Entry 5LYF (X-ray diffraction, 2.01 A resolution); this record covers chain A.

# Chain A
Molecule: Carboxypeptidase B
Organism: Sus scrofa
Notes: EC 3.4.17.2
Reference sequence: P09955 (CBPB1_PIG); the construct lacks a stretch of the UniProt sequence, so the offset changes along the chain: 4-188 = UniProt 111-295; 189-308 = UniProt 297-416
Amino-acid sequence (307 residues; numbered 4 to 309 plus 1 insertion-coded residue; the number before each row is that of its first residue):
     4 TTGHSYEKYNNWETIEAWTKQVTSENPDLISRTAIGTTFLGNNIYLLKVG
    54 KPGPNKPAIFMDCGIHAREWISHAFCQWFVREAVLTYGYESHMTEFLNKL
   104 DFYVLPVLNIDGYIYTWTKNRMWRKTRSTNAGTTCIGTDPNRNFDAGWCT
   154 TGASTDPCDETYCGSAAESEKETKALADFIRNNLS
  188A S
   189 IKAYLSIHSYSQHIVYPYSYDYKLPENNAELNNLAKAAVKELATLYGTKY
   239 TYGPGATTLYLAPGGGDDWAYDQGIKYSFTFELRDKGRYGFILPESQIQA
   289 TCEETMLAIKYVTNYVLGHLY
Disordered / not traced: 4-5
Differences from the reference sequence: conflict Ile-68 (Phe175 in P09955), Ser-194 (Thr302 in P09955), His-201 (Met309 in P09955), Val-203 (Leu311 in P09955), Leu-247 (Ile355 in P09955), Leu-249 (Pro357 in P09955), Pro-251 (Ala359 in P09955), Gly-254 (Ser362 in P09955); expression tag (309)
Disulfides: Cys-66/Cys-79, Cys-138/Cys-161, Cys-152/Cys-166
Metal / ion sites: Zn2+ site 1: His-69, Glu-72, His-196; Zn2+ site 2: Glu-85, Asp-159, Asp-162, Glu-291; Zn2+ site 3 near His-307 (its only coordinating residue here)
Ligand contacts: tafCPB (7B6; (2S)-6-azanyl-2-[[(2R)-1-[[(1R,2S,4S)-2-bicyclo[2.2.1]heptanyl]amino]-3-cyclohexyl-1-oxidanylidene-propan-2-yl]carbamoylamino]hexanoic acid): His-69, Arg-71, Glu-72, Arg-127, Asn-144, Arg-145, Thr-164, Ser-197, Tyr-198, Ser-199, Val-203, Ser-207, Leu-247, Tyr-248, Ala-250, Gly-253, Asp-255, Thr-268, Glu-270, Phe-279

# Overview
Chain A binds tafCPB. The Zn2+ site 1 is built by His-69, Glu-72 and His-196. Glu-85, Asp-159, Asp-162 and
Glu-291 form the Zn2+ site 2.
Chain A is Carboxypeptidase B (Sus scrofa); the structure, Crystal structure of 1 in complex with tafCPB, was
determined by X-ray diffraction, deposited together with 5LYD, 5LYI and 5LYL.
